7UO4 - chains A and C of the 6 polymer chains in the assembly; structure by electron microscopy, 3.38 A resolution.

[Chain A]
Name: RNA-directed RNA polymerase
Source organism: Severe acute respiratory syndrome coronavirus 2
Notes: EC 2.7.7.48
UniProt: P0DTD1 (R1AB_SARS2); residues 1-932 here correspond to UniProt positions 4393-5324 (UniProt number = residue number + 4392)
Chain sequence (932 residues; numbered 1 to 932; the number before each row is that of its first residue):
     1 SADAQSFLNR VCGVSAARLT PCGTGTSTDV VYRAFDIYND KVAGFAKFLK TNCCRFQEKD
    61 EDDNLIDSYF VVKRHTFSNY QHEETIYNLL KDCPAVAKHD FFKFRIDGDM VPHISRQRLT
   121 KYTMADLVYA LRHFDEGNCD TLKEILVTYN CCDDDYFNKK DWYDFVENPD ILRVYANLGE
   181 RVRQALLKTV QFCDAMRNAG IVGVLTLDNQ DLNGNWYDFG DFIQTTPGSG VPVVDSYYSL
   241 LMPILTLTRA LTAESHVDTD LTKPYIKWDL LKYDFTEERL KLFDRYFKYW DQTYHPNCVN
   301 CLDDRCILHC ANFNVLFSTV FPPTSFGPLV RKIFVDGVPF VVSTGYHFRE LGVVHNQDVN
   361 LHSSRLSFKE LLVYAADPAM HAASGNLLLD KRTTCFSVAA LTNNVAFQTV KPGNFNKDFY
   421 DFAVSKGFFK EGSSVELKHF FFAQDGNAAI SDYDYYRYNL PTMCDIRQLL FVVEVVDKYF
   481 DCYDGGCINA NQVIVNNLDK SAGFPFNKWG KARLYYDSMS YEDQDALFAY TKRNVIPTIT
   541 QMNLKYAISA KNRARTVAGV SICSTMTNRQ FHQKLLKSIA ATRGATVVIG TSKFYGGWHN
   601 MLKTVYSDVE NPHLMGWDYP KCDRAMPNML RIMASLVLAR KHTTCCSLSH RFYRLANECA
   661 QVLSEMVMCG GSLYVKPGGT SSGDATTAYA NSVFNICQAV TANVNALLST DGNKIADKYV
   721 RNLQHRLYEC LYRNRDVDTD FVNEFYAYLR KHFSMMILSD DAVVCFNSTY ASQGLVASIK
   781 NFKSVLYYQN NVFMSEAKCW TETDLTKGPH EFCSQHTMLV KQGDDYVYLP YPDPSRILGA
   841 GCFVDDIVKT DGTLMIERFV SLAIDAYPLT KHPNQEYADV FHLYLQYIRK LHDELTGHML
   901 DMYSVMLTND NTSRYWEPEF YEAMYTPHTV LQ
Disordered / not traced: 1-2, 930-932
Metal / ion sites: Zn2+ site 1: His295, Cys301, Cys306, Cys310; Zn2+ site 2: Cys487, His642, Cys645, Cys646; Mg2+: Asp618, Tyr619, Asp760 (together with Remdesivir triphosphate)
Small-molecule neighbours: Remdesivir triphosphate (NWX; [[(2R,3S,4R,5R)-5-(4-azanylpyrrolo[2,1-f][1,2,4]triazin-7-yl)-5-cyano-3,4-bis(oxidanyl)oxolan-2-yl]methoxy-oxidanyl-phosphoryl] phosphono hydrogen phosphate): Lys545, Lys551, Arg553, Arg555, Val557, Asp618, Tyr619, Pro620, Lys621, Cys622, Asp623, Ser682, Thr687, Ala688, Asn691, Ser759, Asp760, Lys798
Curated features (UniProtKB/Swiss-Prot):
  - region: Lys545 to Arg555 (Interaction with RMP Remdesivir), Thr582 to Pro620 (RdRp Palm N-ter)
  - active site: Ser759, Asp760, Asp761
  - binding site (Mn(2+)): Asn209, Asp218
  - binding site (Zn(2+)): His295, Cys301, Cys306, Cys310, Cys487, His642, Cys645, Cys646
  - site: Gln932 (Cleavage)
Reported in the primary citation:
  - binding site for Remdesivir triphosphate: Lys551, Arg555, Thr687, Asn691, Ser759
  - specificity-determining residues: Ser759
  - mutagenesis - S759A: decreased catalytic activity on RDV-TP
  - mutagenesis - T687A, N691A: decreased catalytic activity on ATP or RDV-TP
  - conformationally variable residues (side-chain flip): Arg555

[Chain C]
Name: Non-structural protein 7
Source organism: Severe acute respiratory syndrome coronavirus 2
UniProt: P0DTD1 (R1AB_SARS2); residues 1-83 here correspond to UniProt positions 3860-3942 (UniProt number = residue number + 3859)
Chain sequence (92 residues; numbered -8 to 83; the number before each row is that of its first residue; numbers below 1 keep their minus sign (Val-8 is residue -8)):
    -8 VACTKEVHMS KMSDVKCTSV VLLSVLQQLR VESSSKLWAQ CVQLHNDILL AKDTTEAFEK
    52 MVSLLSVLLS MQGAVDINKL CEEMLDNRAT LQ
Disordered / not traced: -8 to 0, 74-83
Sequence notes: expression tag (-8 to 0)
Curated features (UniProtKB/Swiss-Prot):
  - site: Gln83 (Cleavage)

[How chain A and chain C interact]
Residue-residue contacts (32; chain A residue first):
  Thr409(A) - Glu23(C)  hydrogen bond
  Thr409(A) - Trp29(C)
  Val410(A) - Trp29(C)
  Lys411(A) - Gln18(C)
  Lys411(A) - Glu23(C)  salt bridge
  Pro412(A) - Leu14(C)  hydrophobic
  Pro412(A) - Ser15(C)
  Gly413(A) - Val11(C)
  Gly413(A) - Ser15(C)
  Phe415(A) - Cys8(C)  hydrophobic
  Phe415(A) - Val12(C)  hydrophobic
  Tyr420(A) - Ser4(C)
  Tyr420(A) - Asp5(C)  hydrogen bond
  Phe429(A) - Ser1(C)  hydrogen bond (backbone-side chain)
  Glu431(A) - Met3(C)
  Leu437(A) - Lys7(C)
  Leu437(A) - Cys8(C)  hydrophobic
  Phe440(A) - Lys7(C)
  Phe440(A) - Leu40(C)  hydrophobic
  Phe441(A) - His36(C)
  Phe442(A) - Asn37(C)
  Phe442(A) - Leu40(C)  hydrophobic
  Phe442(A) - Leu41(C)  hydrophobic
  Ala443(A) - Leu14(C)  hydrophobic
  Ala443(A) - Val33(C)
  Ala443(A) - Asn37(C)  hydrogen bond (backbone-side chain)
  Gln444(A) - Trp29(C)  hydrogen bond (backbone-side chain)
  Gln444(A) - Val33(C)
  Asp445(A) - Trp29(C)
  Asp445(A) - Val33(C)
  Phe843(A) - Cys8(C)  hydrophobic
  Phe843(A) - Val11(C)  hydrophobic
Interface residues without a listed pair, chain A (22 interface residues in all): Asn414, Lys430, Gly446, Ala550, Asn552
Interface residues without a listed pair, chain C (20 interface residues in all): Lys2, Ala30

[Summary]
22 residues of chain A and 20 residues of chain C are in contact; the contacts include 5 hydrogen bonds and 1
salt bridge. Polar contacts include Lys411(A)-Glu23(C), Thr409(A)-Glu23(C) and Tyr420(A)-Asp5(C). From the
paper: a binding site for Remdesivir triphosphate at Lys551(A), Arg555(A) and Thr687(A) among others; T687A
and N691A of chain A reduce catalytic activity on ATP or RDV-TP.
Here chain A is RNA-directed RNA polymerase and chain C is Non-structural protein 7, both from Severe acute
respiratory syndrome coronavirus 2. Entry 7UO4 (SARS-CoV-2 replication-transcription complex bound to
Remdesivir triphosphate, in a pre-catalytic state) was determined by electron microscopy together with 7UO7,
7UO9 and 7UOE from the same study.
